Entry 9G3Y (electron microscopy, 6.80 A resolution (low resolution: residue-level contacts below are approximate; hydrogen-bond / salt-bridge calls are withheld)); this record covers chains K and k of the 45 polymer chains in the assembly.

== Chain K ==
Name: Gamma-tubulin complex component
From: Sus scrofa
UniProt: A0A8D1V2H0 (A0A8D1V2H0_PIG); residues 1-667 here = UniProt positions 1-667
Chain sequence (667 residues; each row starts with the number of its first residue):
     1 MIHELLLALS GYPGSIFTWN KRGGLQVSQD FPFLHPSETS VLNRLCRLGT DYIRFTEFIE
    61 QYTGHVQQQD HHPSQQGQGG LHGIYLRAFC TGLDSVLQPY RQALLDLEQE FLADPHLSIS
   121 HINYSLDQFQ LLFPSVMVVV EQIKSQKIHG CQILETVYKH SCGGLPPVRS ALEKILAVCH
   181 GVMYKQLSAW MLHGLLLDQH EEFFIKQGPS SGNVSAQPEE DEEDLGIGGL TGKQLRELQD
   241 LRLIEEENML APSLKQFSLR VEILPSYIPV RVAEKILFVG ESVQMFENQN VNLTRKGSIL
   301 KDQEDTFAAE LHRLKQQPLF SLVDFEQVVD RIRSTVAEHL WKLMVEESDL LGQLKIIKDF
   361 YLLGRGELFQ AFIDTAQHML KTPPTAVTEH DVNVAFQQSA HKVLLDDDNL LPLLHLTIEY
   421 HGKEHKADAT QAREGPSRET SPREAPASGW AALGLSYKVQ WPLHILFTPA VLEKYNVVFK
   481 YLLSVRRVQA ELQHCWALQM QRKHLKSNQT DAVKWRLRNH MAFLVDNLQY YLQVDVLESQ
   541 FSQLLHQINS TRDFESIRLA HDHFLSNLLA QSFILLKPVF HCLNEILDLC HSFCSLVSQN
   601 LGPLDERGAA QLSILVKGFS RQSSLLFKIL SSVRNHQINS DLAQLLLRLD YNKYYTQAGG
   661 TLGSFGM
Unresolved in the structure: 64-74, 210-228, 427-445, 658-667
From the paper describing this entry:
  - conformationally variable residues (order/disorder transition): Gly228 to Leu250

== Chain k ==
Name: Tubulin gamma chain
From: Sus scrofa
UniProt: A0A287BRH5 (A0A287BRH5_PIG); residues 1-451 here = UniProt positions 1-451
Chain sequence (451 residues; numbered 1 to 451; the number before each row is that of its first residue):
     1 MPREIITLQL GQCGNQIGFE FWKQLCAEHG ISPEGIVEEF ATEGTDRKDV FFYQADDEHY
    61 IPRAVLLDLE PRVIHSILNS PYAKLYNPEN IYLSEHGGGA GNNWASGFSQ GEKIHEDIFD
   121 IIDREADGSD SLEGFVLCHS IAGGTGSGLG SYLLERLNDR YPKKLVQTYS VFPNQDEMSD
   181 VVVQPYNSLL TLKRLTQNAD CVVVLDNTAL NRIATDRLHI QNPSFSQINQ LVSTIMSAST
   241 TTLRYPGYMN NDLIGLIASL IPTPRLHFLM TGYTPLTTDQ SVASVRKTTV LDVMRRLLQP
   301 KNVMVSTGRD RQTNHCYIAI LNIIQGEVDP TQVHKSLQRI RERKLANFIP WGPASIQVAL
   361 SRKSPYLPSA HRVSGLMMAN HTSISSLFES SCQQYDKLRK REAFLEQFRK EDIFKENFDE
   421 LDRSREVVQE LIDEYHAATR PDYISWGTQE Q
Unresolved in the structure: 279-286, 447-451

== Chain K / chain k interface ==
Pairs across the interface (60):
  Gly364(K) - Tyr248(k)
  Gly366(K) - Gly247(k)
  Gly366(K) - Tyr248(k)
  Glu367(K) - Thr45(k)
  Glu367(K) - Pro246(k)
  Gln370(K) - Met1(k)
  Ala371(K) - Met1(k)
  Asp374(K) - Met1(k)
  Lys402(K) - Met1(k)
  Lys402(K) - Pro2(k)
  Val403(K) - Thr45(k)
  Leu404(K) - Thr45(k)
  Leu404(K) - Asp46(k)
  Leu404(K) - Arg47(k)
  Gln493(K) - Ala258(k)
  Trp496(K) - Ala258(k)
  Ala497(K) - Ala258(k)
  Met500(K) - Leu165(k)
  Met500(K) - Asp200(k)
  Gln501(K) - Lys163(k)
  Gln501(K) - Leu165(k)
  Arg502(K) - Pro264(k)
  Lys503(K) - Gln197(k)
  Lys503(K) - Asn198(k)
  Lys503(K) - Ala199(k)
  Lys503(K) - Pro264(k)
  His504(K) - Gln197(k)
  Leu505(K) - Pro264(k)
  Ser507(K) - Pro264(k)
  Trp515(K) - Pro262(k)
  Ala522(K) - Ser259(k)
  Phe523(K) - Ser355(k)
  Asp526(K) - Gln357(k)
  Asn527(K) - Ile356(k)
  Tyr530(K) - Gln357(k)
  Tyr530(K) - Val358(k)
  Val534(K) - Pro330(k)
  Val534(K) - Val358(k)
  Ser539(K) - Pro330(k)
  Gln644(K) - Leu337(k)
  Arg648(K) - Ala354(k)
  Arg648(K) - Ser355(k)
  Arg648(K) - Ile356(k)
  Leu649(K) - Pro353(k)
  Leu649(K) - Ala354(k)
  Leu649(K) - Ser355(k)
  Leu649(K) - Ile356(k)
  Asp650(K) - Ala354(k)
  Tyr651(K) - Ala354(k)
  Asn652(K) - Phe348(k)
  Asn652(K) - Gly352(k)
  Asn652(K) - Pro353(k)
  Asn652(K) - Ala354(k)
  Lys653(K) - Pro353(k)
  Lys653(K) - Ala354(k)
  Tyr654(K) - Gly352(k)
  Tyr654(K) - Pro353(k)
  Tyr655(K) - Gly352(k)
  Tyr655(K) - Pro353(k)
  Thr656(K) - Pro353(k)
Interface residues without a listed pair, chain K (42 interface residues in all): Thr375, Ser399, Gln499, Lys506, Asp535
Interface residues without a listed pair, chain k (36 interface residues in all): Pro162, Lys164, Arg244, Gly255, Ile261, Thr263, Ile349, Ala359

== In short ==
42 residues of chain K face 36 of chain k across their interface. From the paper: conformational variability
at Gly228(K).
Here chain K is Gamma-tubulin complex component and chain k is Tubulin gamma chain, both from Sus scrofa.
Entry 9G3Y (Structure of the Native CMG-decorated gamma-Tubulin Ring Complex from Pig Brain) was determined by
electron microscopy together with 9G3X, 9G3Z and 9G40 from the same study.
